6D5L - chains B and C of the 3 polymer chains in the assembly; structure by X-ray diffraction, 1.70 A resolution.

Chain B:
Molecule: Son of sevenless homolog 1
From: Homo sapiens
UniProt: Q07889 (SOS1_HUMAN); residue numbers follow UniProt; this construct covers 566-1046
Chain sequence (482 residues; row label = number of the first residue in the row):
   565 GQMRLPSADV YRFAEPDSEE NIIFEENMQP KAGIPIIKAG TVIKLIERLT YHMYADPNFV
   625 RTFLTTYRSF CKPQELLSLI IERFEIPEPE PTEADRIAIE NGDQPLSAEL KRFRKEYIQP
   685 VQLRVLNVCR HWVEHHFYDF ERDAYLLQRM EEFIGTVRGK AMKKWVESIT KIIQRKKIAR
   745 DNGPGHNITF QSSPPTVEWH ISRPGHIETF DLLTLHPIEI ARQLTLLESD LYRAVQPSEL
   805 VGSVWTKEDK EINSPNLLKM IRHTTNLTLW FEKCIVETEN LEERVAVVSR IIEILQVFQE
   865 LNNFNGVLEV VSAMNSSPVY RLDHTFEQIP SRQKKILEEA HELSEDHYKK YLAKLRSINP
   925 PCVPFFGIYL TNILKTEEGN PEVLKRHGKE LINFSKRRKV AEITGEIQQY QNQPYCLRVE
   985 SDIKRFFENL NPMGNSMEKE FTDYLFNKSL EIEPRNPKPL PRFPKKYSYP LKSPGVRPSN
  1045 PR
Disordered / not traced: 591-596, 744-750
Sequence notes: expression tag (565)
Residues lining bound ligands: FW7 (6-chloro-1-[(3-chloro-4-fluorophenyl)methyl]-2-(piperazin-1-yl)-1H-benzimidazole): V852, I856, V875, M878, N879, V883, Y884, L886, D887, T889, F890, I893, L901, E902, H905
What the authors report for this chain:
  - binding site for FW7: H905

Chain C:
Molecule: GTPase HRas
From: Homo sapiens
UniProt: P01112 (RASH_HUMAN); numbering as in UniProt (aligned over 1-166)
Chain sequence (167 residues; numbered 0 to 166; the number before each row is that of its first residue; numbering starts at 0):
     0 GMTEYKLVVV GAGGVGKSAL TIQLIQNHFV DEYDPTIEDS YRKQVVIDGE TCLLDILDTA
    60 GQEEYSAMRD QYMRTGEGFL CVFAINNTKS FEDIHQYREQ IKRVKDSDDV PMVLVGNKCD
   120 LAARTVESRQ AQDLARSYGI PYIETSAKTR QGVEDAFYTL VREIRQH
Sequence notes: expression tag (0)
Curated features (UniProtKB/Swiss-Prot):
  - region: H166 (Hypervariable region)
  - motif: Y32 to Y40 (Effector region)
  - binding site (GTP): G13 to A18, V29 to T35, A59, G60, N116 to D119, S145 to K147
  - modified residue: M1 (N-acetylmethionine), T2 (N-acetylthreonine), C118 (S-nitrosocysteine)
  - glycosylation: T35 (Microbial infection: O-linked (Glc) threonine)
Ion coordination: Na+: T87, T124

Interface between chain B and chain C:
Residue-residue contacts - 71 pairs, chain B then chain C:
  W809(B) - G60(C)  hydrogen bond (side chain-backbone)
  T810(B) - G13(C)
  M824(B) - Y64(C)
  I825(B) - E63(C)
  I825(B) - Y64(C)
  R826(B) - E63(C)  salt bridge
  T828(B) - Y64(C)
  T829(B) - E63(C)
  T829(B) - Y64(C)
  T829(B) - S65(C)
  T832(B) - A66(C)
  V875(B) - Q70(C)
  S876(B) - M67(C)
  S876(B) - Q70(C)
  N879(B) - D69(C)
  N879(B) - Q70(C)  hydrogen bond
  N879(B) - R73(C)  hydrogen bond (backbone-side chain)
  S880(B) - D69(C)
  S880(B) - R73(C)
  S881(B) - D69(C)  hydrogen bond (backbone-side chain)
  S881(B) - R73(C)
  S881(B) - R102(C)
  S881(B) - V103(C)
  Y884(B) - R73(C)
  S908(B) - Q70(C)  hydrogen bond
  H911(B) - Y40(C)
  H911(B) - D54(C)  salt bridge
  H911(B) - I55(C)
  Y912(B) - M67(C)
  Y912(B) - Y71(C)  hydrogen bond
  K913(B) - E37(C)  salt bridge
  F929(B) - Q61(C)
  F929(B) - Y64(C)  hydrophobic
  F929(B) - M67(C)  hydrophobic
  F929(B) - Y71(C)
  F930(B) - Y64(C)
  G931(B) - Q61(C)  hydrogen bond (backbone-side chain)
  G931(B) - Y64(C)  hydrogen bond (backbone-side chain)
  L934(B) - G60(C)
  T935(B) - D57(C)
  T935(B) - T58(C)  hydrogen bond (side chain-backbone)
  T935(B) - A59(C)  hydrogen bond (side chain-backbone)
  T935(B) - Q61(C)  hydrogen bond
  N936(B) - P34(C)
  N936(B) - T35(C)
  L938(B) - S17(C)
  L938(B) - A59(C)
  L938(B) - G60(C)
  K939(B) - I21(C)
  K939(B) - Y32(C)
  K939(B) - P34(C)
  K939(B) - D57(C)  hydrogen bond (side chain-backbone)
  T940(B) - P34(C)
  E942(B) - S17(C)
  E942(B) - A18(C)
  E942(B) - I21(C)
  G943(B) - I21(C)
  G943(B) - Q25(C)  hydrogen bond (backbone-side chain)
  G943(B) - E31(C)
  G943(B) - Y32(C)
  N944(B) - E31(C)
  N944(B) - Y32(C)  hydrogen bond (side chain-backbone)
  P945(B) - D30(C)
  K963(B) - E31(C)  salt bridge
  K963(B) - Y32(C)  hydrogen bond (side chain-backbone)
  E1002(B) - S65(C)
  E1002(B) - R68(C)  salt bridge
  K1003(B) - Q95(C)  hydrogen bond
  D1007(B) - R102(C)  salt bridge
  F1010(B) - R102(C)
  R1019(B) - D105(C)  salt bridge
Interface residues without a listed pair, chain B (44 interface residues in all): K814, L822, L833, P882, D910, I932, T1006
Interface residues without a listed pair, chain C (36 interface residues in all): G12, D33, L56

Overview:
The interface between chain B and chain C involves 44 residues on one side and 36 on the other, with 16
hydrogen bonds and 7 salt bridges. Among the polar pairs are R826(B)-E63(C), H911(B)-D54(C) and
K913(B)-E37(C). Chain B binds compound FW7. From the paper: a binding site for FW7 at H905(B).
Here chain B is Son of sevenless homolog 1 and chain C is GTPase HRas, both from Homo sapiens. Entry 6D5L
(Ras:SOS:Ras in complex with a small molecule activator) was determined by X-ray diffraction, deposited
together with 6D55, 6D56, 6D59, 6D5E, 6D5G, 6D5H and 4 further entries.
